1P3K - chains I and F of the 10 polymer chains in the assembly; structure by X-ray diffraction, 2.90 A resolution.

[Chain I]
Molecule: Palindromic 146bp Human Alpha-Satellite DNA fragment
Organism: Homo sapiens
Sequence (146 nucleotides; numbered 1 to 146; the number before each row is that of its first residue):
     1 ATCAATATCCACCTGCAGATTCTACCAAAAGTGTATTTGGAAACTGCTCC
    51 ATCAAAAGGCATGTTCAGCGGAATTCCGCTGAACATGCCTTTTGATGGAG
   101 CAGTTTCCAAATACACTTTTGGTAGAATCTGCAGGTGGATATTGAT

[Chain F]
Molecule: Histone H4
Organism: Xenopus laevis
UniProtKB: P62799 (H4_XENLA); residues 201-302 here correspond to UniProt positions 1-102 (UniProt number = residue number - 200)
Chain sequence (102 residues; numbered 201 to 302; the number before each row is that of its first residue):
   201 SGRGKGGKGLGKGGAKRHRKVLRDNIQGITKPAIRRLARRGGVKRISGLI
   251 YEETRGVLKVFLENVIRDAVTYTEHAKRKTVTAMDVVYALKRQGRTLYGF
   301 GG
Not modelled in the structure: 201-221

[Chain I / chain F interface]
Pairs across the interface (12):
  DT80(I) - Arg245(F)  hydrogen bond to the sugar
  DT80(I) - Ile246(F)  sugar contact
  DT80(I) - Ser247(F)  phosphate contact
  DT80(I) - Gly248(F)  hydrogen bond to the phosphate
  DG81(I) - Arg235(F)  salt bridge to the phosphate
  DG81(I) - Arg245(F)  phosphate contact
  DG81(I) - Ile246(F)  hydrogen bond to the phosphate
  DG100(I) - Lys279(F)  salt bridge to the phosphate
  DG100(I) - Thr280(F)  phosphate contact
  DC101(I) - Arg278(F)  phosphate contact
  DC101(I) - Lys279(F)  hydrogen bond to the phosphate
  DC101(I) - Thr280(F)  hydrogen bond to the phosphate
Other interface residues (no listed pair), chain I (5 interface residues in all): DA82
Other interface residues (no listed pair), chain F (11 interface residues in all): Lys244, Tyr251, Lys277

[Summary]
The interface between chain I and chain F involves 5 residues on one side and 11 on the other; the contacts
include 5 hydrogen bonds and 2 salt bridges. Among the polar pairs are DT80(I)-Arg245(F), DT80(I)-Gly248(F)
and DG81(I)-Ile246(F).
Here chain I is Palindromic 146bp Human Alpha-Satellite DNA fragment (Homo sapiens) and chain F is Histone H4
(Xenopus laevis). Entry 1P3K (Crystallographic Studies of Nucleosome Core Particles containing Histone 'Sin'
Mutants) was determined by X-ray diffraction, deposited together with 1P34, 1P3A, 1P3B, 1P3F, 1P3G, 1P3I and 4
further entries.
